PDB entry 3ZL5 | X-ray diffraction, 2.49 A resolution | chains B and C of the 10 polymer chains in the assembly

[Chain B (and C)]
Molecule: Peroxiredoxin I
Organism: Schistosoma mansoni
Notes: EC 1.11.1.15; chain C of this document is another copy of the same molecule, construct and numbering; everything in this record applies to it too
Reference sequence: O97161 (O97161_SCHMA); residues 1-185 here = UniProt positions 1-185
Sequence (222 residues; row label = number of the first residue in the row; numbers below 1 keep their minus sign (Met-36 is residue -36)):
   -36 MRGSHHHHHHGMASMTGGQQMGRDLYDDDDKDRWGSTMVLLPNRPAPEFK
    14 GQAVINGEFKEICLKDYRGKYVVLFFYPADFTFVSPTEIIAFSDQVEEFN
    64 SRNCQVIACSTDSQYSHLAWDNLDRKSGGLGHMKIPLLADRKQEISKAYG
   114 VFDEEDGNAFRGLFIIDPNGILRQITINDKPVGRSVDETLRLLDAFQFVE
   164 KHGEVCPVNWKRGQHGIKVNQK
Disordered / not traced: -36 to 0, 165-185
Construct notes: expression tag (-36 to 0); engineered mutation Ser48 (Cys in O97161)

[How chain B and chain C interact]
Contacting residue pairs - 38 pairs, chain B then chain C:
  Pro41(B) with Arg104(C), hydrogen bond (backbone-side chain)
  Ala42(B) with Arg104(C)
  Asp43(B) with Tyr78(C)
  Phe44(B) with Phe44(C), hydrophobic; Tyr78(C); Ser79(C); Ala82(C), hydrophobic
  Thr45(B) with Tyr78(C)
  Thr74(B) with Arg104(C), hydrogen bond
  Asp75(B) with Ser79(C); Arg104(C), salt bridge
  Tyr78(B) with Asp43(C); Phe44(C); Thr45(C); Phe46(C), hydrophobic
  Ser79(B) with Phe44(C); Ser79(C), hydrogen bond
  Ala82(B) with Phe44(C), hydrophobic
  Arg104(B) with Pro41(C), hydrogen bond (side chain-backbone); Ala42(C); Thr74(C), hydrogen bond; Asp75(C), salt bridge; Gln106(C), hydrogen bond (backbone-side chain); Asp119(C); Gly120(C); Asn121(C), hydrogen bond
  Lys105(B) with Glu117(C); Glu118(C); Asp119(C); Gly120(C)
  Gln106(B) with Arg104(C), hydrogen bond (side chain-backbone); Gln106(C)
  Glu118(B) with Lys105(C)
  Asp119(B) with Arg104(C); Lys105(C)
  Gly120(B) with Arg104(C); Lys105(C)
  Asn121(B) with Arg104(C), hydrogen bond
Other interface residues (no listed pair), chain B (20 interface residues in all): Ser73, Ser76, Glu117
Other interface residues (no listed pair), chain C (20 interface residues in all): Ser76

[In short]
Chain B and chain C each contribute 20 residues to their interface; the contacts include 9 hydrogen bonds and
2 salt bridges. Among the polar pairs are Asp75(B)-Arg104(C), Pro41(B)-Arg104(C) and Thr74(B)-Arg104(C).
Both chains are Peroxiredoxin I (Schistosoma mansoni). Entry 3ZL5 (Crystal structure of Schistosoma mansoni
Peroxiredoxin I C48S mutant with one decamer in the ASU) was determined by X-ray diffraction (same publication
as 3ZLP).
